PDB entry 4H3B | X-ray diffraction, 2.08 A resolution | chains A and B

== Chain A ==
Name: Mitogen-activated protein kinase 10
Source organism: Homo sapiens
Notes: EC 2.7.11.24; fragment: catalytic domain
Reference sequence: P53779 (MK10_HUMAN); numbering as in UniProt (aligned over 45-400)
Amino-acid sequence (356 residues; row label = number of the first residue in the row):
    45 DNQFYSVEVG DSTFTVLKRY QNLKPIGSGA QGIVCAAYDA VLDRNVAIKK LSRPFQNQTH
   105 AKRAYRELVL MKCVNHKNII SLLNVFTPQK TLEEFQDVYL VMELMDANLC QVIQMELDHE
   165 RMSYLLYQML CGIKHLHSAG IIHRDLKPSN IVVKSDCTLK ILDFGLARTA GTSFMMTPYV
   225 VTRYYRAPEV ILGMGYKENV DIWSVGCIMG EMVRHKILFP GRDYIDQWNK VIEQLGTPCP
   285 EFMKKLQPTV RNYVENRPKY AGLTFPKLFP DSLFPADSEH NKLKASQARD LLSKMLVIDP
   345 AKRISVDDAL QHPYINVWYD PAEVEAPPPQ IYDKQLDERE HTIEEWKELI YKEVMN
Unresolved in the structure: 320-324
Curated features (UniProtKB/Swiss-Prot):
  - motif: Thr221 to Tyr223 (TXY)
  - active site: Asp189 (Proton acceptor)
  - binding site (ATP): Ile70 to Val78, Lys93
  - modified residue: Thr221 (Phosphothreonine), Tyr223 (Phosphotyrosine)
What the authors report for this chain:
  - post-translational modification sites: Thr221 (citing earlier work)
  - contacts within the chain: Lys191-Tyr223 (hydrogen bond)

== Chain B ==
Name: SH3 domain-binding protein 5
Reference sequence: O60239 (3BP5_HUMAN); numbering as in UniProt (aligned over 341-350)
Amino-acid sequence (10 residues; each row starts with the number of its first residue):
   341 VVRPGSLDLP
Curated features (UniProtKB/Swiss-Prot):
  - mutagenesis: Leu347 (L347A: Loss of phosphorylation and binding by phospho-JNK; when associated with A-349), Leu349 (L349A: Loss of phosphorylation and binding by phospho-JNK; when associated with A-347)

== Chain A / chain B interface ==
Pairs across the interface (24):
  Asp150(A) with Leu349(B)
  Met159(A) with Leu347(B), hydrophobic; Asp348(B)
  Glu164(A) with Pro344(B)
  Arg165(A) with Pro344(B); Ser346(B), hydrogen bond (side chain-backbone)
  Tyr168(A) with Arg343(B)
  Tyr171(A) with Arg343(B)
  Lys198(A) with Leu347(B); Leu349(B)
  Ser199(A) with Gly345(B); Ser346(B); Leu347(B), hydrogen bond (backbone-backbone); Leu349(B)
  Asp200(A) with Pro344(B); Gly345(B)
  Cys201(A) with Pro344(B); Ser346(B); Leu347(B), hydrophobic
  Trp362(A) with Val342(B); Arg343(B), hydrogen bond (backbone-side chain); Pro344(B)
  Asp364(A) with Arg343(B)
  Glu367(A) with Arg343(B), salt bridge
Also at the interface, not in a pair above, chain A (19 interface residues in all): Lys121, Ala151, Gln155, Val156, Leu161, Val197
Also at the interface, not in a pair above, chain B (10 interface residues in all): Val341, Pro350
The authors on this interface:
  - residue pairs: Arg165(A)-Ser346(B) (hydrogen bond), Glu367(A)-Arg343(B) (salt bridge)

== Summary ==
The interface between chain A and chain B involves 19 residues on one side and 10 on the other; the contacts
include 3 hydrogen bonds and 1 salt bridge. Polar pairs include Glu367(A)-Arg343(B), Arg165(A)-Ser346(B) and
Trp362(A)-Arg343(B). The authors report a hydrogen bond between Arg165(A) and Ser346(B); a salt bridge between
Glu367(A) and Arg343(B). The paper reports a modification site at Thr221(A); contacts within the chain
involving Lys191(A) and Tyr223(A).
Here chain A is Mitogen-activated protein kinase 10 (Homo sapiens) and chain B is SH3 domain-binding protein
5. Entry 4H3B (Crystal Structure of JNK3 in Complex with SAB Peptide) was determined by X-ray diffraction
(same publication as 4H36 and 4H39).
